Entry 7EBR (electron microscopy, 3.60 A resolution); this record covers chains C and D of the 6 polymer chains in the assembly.

[Chain C]
Name: Capsid protein VP2
Source organism: Human enterovirus D68
UniProtKB: A0A097BW12 (A0A097BW12_HED68); residues 1-248 here correspond to UniProt positions 70-317 (UniProt number = residue number + 69)
Amino-acid sequence (248 residues; numbered 1 to 248; the number before each row is that of its first residue):
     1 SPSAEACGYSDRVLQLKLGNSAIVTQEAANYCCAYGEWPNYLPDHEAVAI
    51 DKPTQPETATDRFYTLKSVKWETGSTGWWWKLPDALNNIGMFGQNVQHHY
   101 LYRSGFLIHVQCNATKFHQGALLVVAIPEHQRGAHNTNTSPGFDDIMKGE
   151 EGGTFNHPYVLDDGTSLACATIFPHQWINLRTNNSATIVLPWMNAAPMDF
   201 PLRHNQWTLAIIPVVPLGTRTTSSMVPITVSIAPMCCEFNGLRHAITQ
Not modelled in the structure: 1-12, 245-248
What the authors report for this chain:
  - conformationally variable residues (order/disorder transition): P43 to T54

[Chain D]
Name: Capsid protein VP4
Source organism: Human enterovirus D68
UniProtKB: A0A097BW12 (A0A097BW12_HED68); residues 1-68 here correspond to UniProt positions 2-69 (UniProt number = residue number + 1)
Amino-acid sequence (68 residues; numbered 1 to 68; the number before each row is that of its first residue):
     1 GAQVTRQQTGTHENANIATNGSHITYNQINFYKDSYAASASKQDFSQDPS
    51 KFTEPVVEGLKAGAPVLK
Not modelled in the structure: 1-29, 58-68

[Chain C / chain D interface]
Pairs across the interface - 9 pairs, chain C then chain D:
  N30(C) with V56(D); V57(D)
  Y31(C) with P55(D); V56(D); V57(D)
  C32(C) with P55(D)
  C33(C) with P55(D), hydrogen bond (backbone-backbone)
  Y35(C) with K51(D); F52(D), hydrophobic
Interface residues without a listed pair, chain C (7 interface residues in all): G36, I172

[Overview]
7 residues of chain C and 5 residues of chain D are in contact; the contacts include 1 hydrogen bond. The
hydrogen-bonded pair C33(C)-P55(D) is a backbone contact. The paper reports conformational variability at
P43(C).
Here chain C is Capsid protein VP2 and chain D is Capsid protein VP4, both from Human enterovirus D68. Entry
7EBR (EV-D68 in complex with 2H12 Fab (state S2)) was determined by electron microscopy, deposited together
with 7EBZ and 7ECY.
